2NSF - chain A; structure by X-ray diffraction, 1.75 A resolution.

[Chain A]
Protein: Hypothetical protein Cgl3021
Organism: Corynebacterium glutamicum
Notes: EC 5.2.1.4
UniProt: Q8NLC1 (Q8NLC1_CORGL); numbering as in UniProt (aligned over 1-241)
Sequence (261 residues; each row starts with the number of its first residue; numbers below 1 keep their minus sign (Met-19 is residue -19)):
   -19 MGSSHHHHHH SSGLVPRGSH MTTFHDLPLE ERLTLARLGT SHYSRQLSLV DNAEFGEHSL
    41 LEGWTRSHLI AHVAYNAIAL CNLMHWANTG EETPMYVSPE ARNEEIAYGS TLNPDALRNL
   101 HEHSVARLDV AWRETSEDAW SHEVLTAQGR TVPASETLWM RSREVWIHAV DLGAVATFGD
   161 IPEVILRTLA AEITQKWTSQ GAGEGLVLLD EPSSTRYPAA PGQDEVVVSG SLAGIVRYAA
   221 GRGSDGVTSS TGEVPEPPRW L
Unresolved in the structure: -19 to 0, 241
Sequence notes: cloning artifact (-19 to -16, -9 to 0); expression tag (-15 to -10)
Ion coordination: Zn2+: His52, Glu144, His148 (together with glycerol)

[In short]
His52, Glu144 and His148 coordinate Zn2+.
Chain A is Hypothetical protein Cgl3021 (Corynebacterium glutamicum); the structure, Crystal structure of the
mycothiol-dependent maleylpyruvate isomerase, was determined by X-ray diffraction (same publication as 2NSG).
